1TWG - chains A and F of the 10 polymer chains in the assembly; structure by X-ray diffraction, 3.30 A resolution.

== Chain A ==
Protein: DNA-directed RNA polymerase II largest subunit
Source organism: Saccharomyces cerevisiae
Notes: EC 2.7.7.6
UniProtKB: P04050 (RPB1_YEAST); numbering as in UniProt (aligned over 1-1733)
Chain sequence (1733 residues; numbered 1 to 1733; the number before each row is that of its first residue):
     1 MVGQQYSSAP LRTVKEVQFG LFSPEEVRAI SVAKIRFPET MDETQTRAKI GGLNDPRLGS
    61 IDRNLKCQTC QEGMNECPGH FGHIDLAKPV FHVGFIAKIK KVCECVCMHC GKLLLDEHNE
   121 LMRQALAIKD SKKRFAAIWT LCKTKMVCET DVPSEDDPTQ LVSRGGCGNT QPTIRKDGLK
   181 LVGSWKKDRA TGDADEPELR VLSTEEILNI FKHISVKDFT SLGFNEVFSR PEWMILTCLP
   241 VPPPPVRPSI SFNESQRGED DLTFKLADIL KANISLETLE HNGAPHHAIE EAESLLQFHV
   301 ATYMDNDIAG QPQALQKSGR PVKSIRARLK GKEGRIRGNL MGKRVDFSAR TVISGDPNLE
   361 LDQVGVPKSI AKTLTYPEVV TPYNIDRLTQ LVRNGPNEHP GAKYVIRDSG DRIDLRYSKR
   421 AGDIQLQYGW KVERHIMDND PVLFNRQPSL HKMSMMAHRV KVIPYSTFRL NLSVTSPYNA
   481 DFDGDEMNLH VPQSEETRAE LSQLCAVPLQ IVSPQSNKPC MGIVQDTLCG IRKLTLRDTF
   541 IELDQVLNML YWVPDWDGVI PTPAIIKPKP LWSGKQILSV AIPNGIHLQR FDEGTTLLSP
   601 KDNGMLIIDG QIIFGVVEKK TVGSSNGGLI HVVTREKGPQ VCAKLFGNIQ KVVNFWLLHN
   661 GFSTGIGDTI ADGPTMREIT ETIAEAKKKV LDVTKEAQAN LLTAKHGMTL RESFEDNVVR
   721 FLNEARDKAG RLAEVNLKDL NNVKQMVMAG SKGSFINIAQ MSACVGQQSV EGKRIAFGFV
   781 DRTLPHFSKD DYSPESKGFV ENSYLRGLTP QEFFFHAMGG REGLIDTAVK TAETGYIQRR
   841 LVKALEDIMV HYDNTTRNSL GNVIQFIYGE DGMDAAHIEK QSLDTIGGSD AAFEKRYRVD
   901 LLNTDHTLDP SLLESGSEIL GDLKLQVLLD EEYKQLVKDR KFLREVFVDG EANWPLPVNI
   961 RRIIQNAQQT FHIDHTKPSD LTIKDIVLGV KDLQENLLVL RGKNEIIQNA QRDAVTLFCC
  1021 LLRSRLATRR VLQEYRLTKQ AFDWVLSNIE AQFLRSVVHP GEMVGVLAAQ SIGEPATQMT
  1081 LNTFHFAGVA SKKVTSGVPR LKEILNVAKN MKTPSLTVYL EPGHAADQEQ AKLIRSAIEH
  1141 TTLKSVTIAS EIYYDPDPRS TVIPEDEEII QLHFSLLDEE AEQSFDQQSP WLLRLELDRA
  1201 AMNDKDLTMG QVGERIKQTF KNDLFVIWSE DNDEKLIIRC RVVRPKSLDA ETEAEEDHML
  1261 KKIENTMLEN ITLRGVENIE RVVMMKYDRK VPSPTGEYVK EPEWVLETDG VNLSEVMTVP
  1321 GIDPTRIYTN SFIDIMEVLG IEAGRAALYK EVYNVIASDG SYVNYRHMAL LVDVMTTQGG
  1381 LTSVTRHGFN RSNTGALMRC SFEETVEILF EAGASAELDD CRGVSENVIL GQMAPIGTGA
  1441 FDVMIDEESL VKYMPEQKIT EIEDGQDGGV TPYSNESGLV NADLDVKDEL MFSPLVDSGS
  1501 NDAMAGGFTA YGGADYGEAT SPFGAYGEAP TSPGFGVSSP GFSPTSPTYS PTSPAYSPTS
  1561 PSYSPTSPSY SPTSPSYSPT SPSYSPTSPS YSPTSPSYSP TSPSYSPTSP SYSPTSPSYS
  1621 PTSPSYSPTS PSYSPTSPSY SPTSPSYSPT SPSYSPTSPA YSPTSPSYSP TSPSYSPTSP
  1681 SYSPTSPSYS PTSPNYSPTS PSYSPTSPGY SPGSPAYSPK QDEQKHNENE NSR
Not modelled in the structure: 1-2, 249-260, 306-323, 328-345, 1082-1091, 1174-1175, 1177-1186, 1244-1253, 1386-1404, 1451-1733
UniProt features mapped onto this chain:
  - region: Pro-248 to Asp-260 (Lid loop), Asn-306 to Lys-323 (Rudder loop), Pro-810 to Glu-822 (Bridging helix)
  - binding site (Zn(2+)): Cys-67, Cys-70, Cys-77, His-80, Cys-107, Cys-110, Cys-148, Cys-167
  - binding site (Mg(2+)): Asp-481, Asp-483, Asp-485
  - modified residue: Thr-1471 (Phosphothreonine)
  - cross-link (Glycyl lysine isopeptide (Lys-Gly)): Lys-695 (interchain with G-Cter in ubiquitin), Lys-1246 (interchain with G-Cter in ubiquitin), Lys-1350 (interchain with G-Cter in ubiquitin)
Ion coordination: Zn2+ site 1: Cys-70, Cys-77, His-80; Zn2+ site 2: Cys-107, Cys-110, Cys-148, Cys-167; Mn2+ site 1: Asp-481, Asp-483, Asp-485 (together with CTP); Mn2+ site 2: Asp-481, Asp-483 (together with CTP) (shared with 1 residue of chain B)
Ligand contacts: CTP (cytidine-5'-triphosphate): Asp-481, Asp-483, Asp-485

== Chain F ==
Protein: DNA-directed RNA polymerases I, II, and III 23 kDa polypeptide
Source organism: Saccharomyces cerevisiae
Notes: EC 2.7.7.6
UniProtKB: P20435 (RPB6_YEAST); residue numbers follow UniProt; this construct covers 1-155
Chain sequence (155 residues; numbered 1 to 155; the number before each row is that of its first residue):
     1 MSDYEEAFND GNENFEDFDV EHFSDEETYE EKPQFKDGET TDANGKTIVT GGNGPEDFQQ
    61 HEQIRRKTLK EKAIPKDQRA TTPYMTKYER ARILGTRALQ ISMNAPVFVD LEGETDPLRI
   121 AMKELAEKKI PLVIRRYLPD GSFEDWSVEE LIVDL
Not modelled in the structure: 1-71, 155
UniProt features mapped onto this chain:
  - region: Leu-111 to Leu-132 (Leucine-zipper)
  - modified residue: Ser-24 (Phosphoserine)

== How chain A and chain F interact ==
Residue-residue contacts (68):
  Val-379(A) with Ser-102(F)
  Val-380(A) with Asn-104(F), hydrogen bond (backbone-side chain)
  Thr-381(A) with Ser-102(F); Asn-104(F)
  Pro-382(A) with Asn-104(F)
  Tyr-383(A) with Ile-101(F); Val-107(F); Leu-111(F), hydrophobic; Thr-115(F)
  Gly-429(A) with Asn-104(F)
  Glu-495(A) with Ala-98(F); Leu-99(F)
  Glu-496(A) with Gly-95(F); Leu-99(F)
  Ala-499(A) with Gly-95(F)
  Ser-502(A) with Leu-118(F)
  Gln-503(A) with Arg-90(F)
  Leu-504(A) with Lys-87(F); Ala-91(F), hydrophobic
  His-851(A) with Pro-139(F)
  Tyr-852(A) with Thr-81(F); Glu-89(F), hydrogen bond; Arg-136(F); Tyr-137(F)
  Asp-853(A) with Leu-138(F); Pro-139(F)
  Arg-857(A) with Pro-139(F)
  Arg-1001(A) with Ala-80(F); Pro-83(F)
  Leu-1054(A) with Tyr-84(F)
  Arg-1055(A) with Asp-154(F), salt bridge
  His-1059(A) with Thr-86(F); Lys-87(F), hydrogen bond (side chain-backbone)
  Pro-1060(A) with Thr-86(F); Tyr-88(F)
  Gly-1061(A) with Tyr-88(F)
  Glu-1062(A) with Lys-87(F), salt bridge; Tyr-88(F), hydrogen bond
  Met-1433(A) with Arg-92(F)
  Gly-1437(A) with Tyr-88(F)
  Thr-1438(A) with Tyr-88(F), hydrogen bond (side chain-backbone); Arg-92(F), hydrogen bond (backbone-side chain)
  Phe-1441(A) with Tyr-88(F); Glu-89(F); Arg-92(F), hydrogen bond (backbone-side chain); Ile-134(F), hydrophobic; Arg-135(F)
  Asp-1442(A) with Val-133(F); Ile-134(F); Arg-135(F), hydrogen bond (backbone-backbone); Tyr-137(F), hydrogen bond
  Val-1443(A) with Ile-93(F), hydrophobic; Leu-132(F), hydrophobic; Val-133(F)
  Met-1444(A) with Leu-132(F); Val-133(F), hydrogen bond (backbone-backbone); Arg-135(F); Asp-145(F)
  Ile-1445(A) with Leu-132(F), hydrophobic
  Asp-1446(A) with Pro-131(F), hydrogen bond (backbone-backbone); Leu-132(F); Val-133(F); Ser-147(F); Glu-149(F)
  Glu-1448(A) with Val-133(F); Ser-147(F)
  Ser-1449(A) with Pro-131(F); Glu-149(F)
Other interface residues (no listed pair), chain A (40 interface residues in all): Lys-15, Tyr-428, Thr-855, Asp-874, Gly-1002, Gly-1439
Other interface residues (no listed pair), chain F (41 interface residues in all): Thr-82, Met-85, Thr-96, Met-103, Ala-105, Pro-117

== In short ==
40 residues of chain A and 41 residues of chain F are in contact; the contacts include 11 hydrogen bonds and 2
salt bridges. Polar pairs include Arg-1055(A)/Asp-154(F), Glu-1062(A)/Lys-87(F) and Val-380(A)/Asn-104(F).
Bound to chain A: CTP.
Here chain A is DNA-directed RNA polymerase II largest subunit and chain F is DNA-directed RNA polymerases I,
II, and III 23 kDa polypeptide, both from Saccharomyces cerevisiae. Entry 1TWG (RNA polymerase II complexed
with CTP) was determined by X-ray diffraction, deposited together with 1R9S, 1R9T, 1TWA, 1TWC, 1TWF and 1TWH.
